Entry 5CGG (X-ray diffraction, 2.90 A resolution); this record covers chains F and G of the 30 polymer chains in the assembly.

[Chain F]
Molecule: Probable proteasome subunit alpha type-7
Organism: Saccharomyces cerevisiae (strain ATCC 204508 / S288c)
Notes: EC 3.4.25.1
UniProt: P21242 (PSA7_YEAST); residues -3 to 284 here correspond to UniProt positions 1-288 (UniProt number = residue number + 4)
Amino-acid sequence (288 residues; numbered -3 to 284; the number before each row is that of its first residue; numbers below 1 keep their minus sign (Met-3 is residue -3)):
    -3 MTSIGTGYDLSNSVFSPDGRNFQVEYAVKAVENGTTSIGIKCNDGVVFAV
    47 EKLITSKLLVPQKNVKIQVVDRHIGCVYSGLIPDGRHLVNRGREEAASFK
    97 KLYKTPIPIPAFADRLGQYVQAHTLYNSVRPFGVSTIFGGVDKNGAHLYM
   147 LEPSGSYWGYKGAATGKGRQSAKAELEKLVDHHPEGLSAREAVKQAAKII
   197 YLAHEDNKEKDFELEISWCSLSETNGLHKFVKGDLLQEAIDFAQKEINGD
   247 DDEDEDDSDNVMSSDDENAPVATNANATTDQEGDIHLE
Not modelled in the structure: -3 to 1, 245-284
UniProt features mapped onto this chain:
  - modified residue: Thr-2 (N-acetylthreonine)

[Chain G]
Molecule: Proteasome subunit alpha type-1
Organism: Saccharomyces cerevisiae (strain ATCC 204508 / S288c)
Notes: EC 3.4.25.1
UniProt: P21243 (PSA1_YEAST); residues -8 to 243 here correspond to UniProt positions 1-252 (UniProt number = residue number + 9)
Amino-acid sequence (252 residues; numbered -8 to 243; the number before each row is that of its first residue; numbers below 1 keep their minus sign (Met-8 is residue -8)):
    -8 MSGAAAASAAGYDRHITIFSPEGRLYQVEYAFKATNQTNINSLAVRGKDC
    42 TVVISQKKVPDKLLDPTTVSYIFCISRTIGMVVNGPIPDARNAALRAKAE
    92 AAEFRYKYGYDMPCDVLAKRMANLSQIYTQRAYMRPLGVILTFVSVDEEL
   142 GPSIYKTDPAGYYVGYKATATGPKQQEITTNLENHFKKSKIDHINEESWE
   192 KVVEFAITHMIDALGTEFSKNDLEVGVATKDKFFTLSAENIEERLVAIAE
   242 QD
Not modelled in the structure: -8 to 1, 243
Bound ions: Mg2+: Thr8, Tyr119, Arg122, Met125

[Interface between chain F and chain G]
Pairs across the interface (58):
  Thr2(F) with His6(G), hydrogen bond (backbone-side chain)
  Gly3(F) with His6(G)
  Tyr4(F) with Arg5(G); His6(G); Tyr21(G)
  Ser9(F) with Arg126(G)
  Val10(F) with His6(G); Gln18(G)
  Phe11(F) with Gln18(G), hydrogen bond (backbone-side chain); Tyr21(G); Ala22(G), hydrophobic; Ala25(G), hydrophobic; Arg126(G); Pro127(G)
  Ser12(F) with Tyr21(G)
  Pro13(F) with Tyr21(G), hydrophobic; Lys24(G), hydrogen bond (backbone-side chain)
  Asp14(F) with Lys24(G)
  Gly15(F) with Tyr21(G); Ala25(G)
  Lys37(F) with Asp56(G), salt bridge
  Asp110(F) with Arg82(G)
  Gln114(F) with Arg82(G), hydrogen bond (side chain-backbone); Asn83(G); Leu86(G)
  Gln117(F) with Pro79(G); Asp80(G); Asn83(G), hydrogen bond; Arg126(G), hydrogen bond
  Thr120(F) with Arg126(G), hydrogen bond (backbone-side chain)
  Leu121(F) with Tyr124(G); Arg126(G)
  Tyr122(F) with Tyr124(G); Met125(G), hydrophobic
  Ser150(F) with Pro79(G)
  Gly151(F) with Pro79(G)
  Ser152(F) with Ile78(G); Pro79(G)
  Tyr153(F) with Arg82(G), hydrogen bond (backbone-side chain)
  Trp154(F) with Leu55(G), hydrophobic; Thr59(G); Val60(G), hydrophobic; Tyr62(G); Ile78(G), hydrophobic; Arg82(G)
  Gly155(F) with Leu55(G); Asp56(G), hydrogen bond (backbone-backbone); Thr59(G), hydrogen bond (backbone-side chain)
  Tyr156(F) with Leu54(G); Leu55(G); Asp56(G)
  Lys157(F) with Lys53(G); Leu54(G), hydrogen bond (backbone-backbone)
  Gly158(F) with Leu54(G)
  Leu172(F) with Leu54(G)
  Glu173(F) with Leu54(G)
  Val176(F) with Leu54(G), hydrophobic
  Asp177(F) with Lys53(G), salt bridge
Other interface residues (no listed pair), chain F (32 interface residues in all): Tyr145, Lys169
Other interface residues (no listed pair), chain G (28 interface residues in all): Asp52, Ser61, Leu128, Gly129

[Overview]
32 residues of chain F face 28 of chain G across their interface; the contacts include 11 hydrogen bonds and 2
salt bridges. Polar pairs include Lys37(F)-Asp56(G), Asp177(F)-Lys53(G) and Thr2(F)-His6(G). Thr8(G),
Tyr119(G), Arg122(G) and Met125(G) coordinate Mg2+.
Chain F is Probable proteasome subunit alpha type-7 and chain G is Proteasome subunit alpha type-1, both from
Saccharomyces cerevisiae (strain ATCC 204508 / S288c); the structure, Yeast 20S proteasome beta5-G48C mutant
in complex with alpha-chloroacetamide 1, was determined by X-ray diffraction, deposited together with 5CGH,
5CGF and 5CGI.
